Entry 6PX6 (X-ray diffraction, 3.00 A resolution); this record covers chains B and D of the 5 polymer chains in the assembly.

== Chain B ==
Molecule: HLA class II histocompatibility antigen DQ beta chain
Source organism: Homo sapiens
UniProt: A0A0U5IHY9 (A0A0U5IHY9_HUMAN); residues -31 to 229 here correspond to UniProt positions 1-261 (UniProt number = residue number + 32)
Amino-acid sequence (261 residues; numbered -31 to 229; the number before each row is that of its first residue; numbers below 1 keep their minus sign (Met-31 is residue -31)):
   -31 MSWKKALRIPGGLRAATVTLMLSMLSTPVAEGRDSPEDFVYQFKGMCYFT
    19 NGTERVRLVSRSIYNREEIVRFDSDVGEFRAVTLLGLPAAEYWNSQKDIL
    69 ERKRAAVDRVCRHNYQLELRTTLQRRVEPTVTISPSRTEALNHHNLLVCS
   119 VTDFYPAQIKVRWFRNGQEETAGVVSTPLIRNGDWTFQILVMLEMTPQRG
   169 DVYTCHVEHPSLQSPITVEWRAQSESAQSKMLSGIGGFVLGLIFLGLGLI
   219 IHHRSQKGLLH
Not modelled in the structure: -31 to 2, 105-113, 190-229
Disulfide bonds: Cys15-Cys79, Cys117-Cys173
From the paper describing this entry:
  - binding site for DQ2.2-glut-L1: Tyr9, Ser30, Arg70, Lys71
  - conformationally variable residues (side-chain flip): Arg70

== Chain D ==
Molecule: T-cell receptor, T1005.2.56, alpha chain, Human nkt tcr alpha chain
Source organism: Homo sapiens
UniProt: K7N5M3 (K7N5M3_HUMAN); residues 109-201 here correspond to UniProt positions 118-210 (UniProt number = residue number + 9)
Amino-acid sequence (217 residues; each row starts with the number of its first residue; a row labelled like 67A-67C holds insertion residues (67A, then the next letters in order); numbering starts at 0):
     0 MKQEVTQIPAALSVPEGENLVLNCSFTDSAIYNLQWFRQDPGKGLTSLLL
    50 IQSSQREQTSGRLNASLD
67A-67C KSS
    68 GRSTLYIAASQPGDSATYLCAVHTGARLMFGDGTQLVVKPNIQNPDPAVY
   118 QLRDSKSSDKSVCLFTDFDSQTNVSQSKDSDVYITDKCVLDMRSMDFKSN
   168 SAVAWSNKSDFACANAFNNSIIPEDTFFPSPESSKLAAALEHHHHH
Not modelled in the structure: 0, 175-178, 192-213
Sequence notes: expression tag (202-213)
Disulfide bonds: Cys23-Cys87, Cys130-Cys180

== How chain B and chain D interact ==
Contacting residue pairs (7; chain B residue first):
  Glu69(B) - Gln51(D)
  Arg70(B) - Gln51(D)
  Ala73(B) - Gln51(D)
  Ala73(B) - Ser53(D)
  Asp76(B) - Ser53(D)
  Arg77(B) - Tyr31(D)
  Arg77(B) - Ser52(D)
Other interface residues (no listed pair), chain B (6 interface residues in all): Asp66
Other interface residues (no listed pair), chain D (6 interface residues in all): Leu49, Gln54
Interface features reported in the paper:
  - interface residues, chain B: Glu69(B), Arg70(B), Ala73(B)

== In short ==
The chain B/chain D interface involves 6 residues from each chain. The paper reports a binding site for
DQ2.2-glut-L1 at Tyr9(B), Ser30(B) and Arg70(B) among others; interface residues Glu69(B), Arg70(B) and
Ala73(B).
Chain B is HLA class II histocompatibility antigen DQ beta chain and chain D is T-cell receptor, T1005.2.56,
alpha chain, Human nkt tcr alpha chain, both from Homo sapiens; the structure, HLA-TCR complex, was determined
by X-ray diffraction (same publication as 6PY2).
